4BSM - chain A; structure by X-ray diffraction, 4.50 A resolution (low resolution: residue-level contacts below are approximate; hydrogen-bond / salt-bridge calls are withheld).

[Chain A]
Molecule: Exportin-1
From: Homo sapiens
UniProt: O14980 (XPO1_HUMAN); residues 1-1032 here = UniProt positions 1-1032
Sequence (1032 residues; numbered 1 to 1032; the number before each row is that of its first residue):
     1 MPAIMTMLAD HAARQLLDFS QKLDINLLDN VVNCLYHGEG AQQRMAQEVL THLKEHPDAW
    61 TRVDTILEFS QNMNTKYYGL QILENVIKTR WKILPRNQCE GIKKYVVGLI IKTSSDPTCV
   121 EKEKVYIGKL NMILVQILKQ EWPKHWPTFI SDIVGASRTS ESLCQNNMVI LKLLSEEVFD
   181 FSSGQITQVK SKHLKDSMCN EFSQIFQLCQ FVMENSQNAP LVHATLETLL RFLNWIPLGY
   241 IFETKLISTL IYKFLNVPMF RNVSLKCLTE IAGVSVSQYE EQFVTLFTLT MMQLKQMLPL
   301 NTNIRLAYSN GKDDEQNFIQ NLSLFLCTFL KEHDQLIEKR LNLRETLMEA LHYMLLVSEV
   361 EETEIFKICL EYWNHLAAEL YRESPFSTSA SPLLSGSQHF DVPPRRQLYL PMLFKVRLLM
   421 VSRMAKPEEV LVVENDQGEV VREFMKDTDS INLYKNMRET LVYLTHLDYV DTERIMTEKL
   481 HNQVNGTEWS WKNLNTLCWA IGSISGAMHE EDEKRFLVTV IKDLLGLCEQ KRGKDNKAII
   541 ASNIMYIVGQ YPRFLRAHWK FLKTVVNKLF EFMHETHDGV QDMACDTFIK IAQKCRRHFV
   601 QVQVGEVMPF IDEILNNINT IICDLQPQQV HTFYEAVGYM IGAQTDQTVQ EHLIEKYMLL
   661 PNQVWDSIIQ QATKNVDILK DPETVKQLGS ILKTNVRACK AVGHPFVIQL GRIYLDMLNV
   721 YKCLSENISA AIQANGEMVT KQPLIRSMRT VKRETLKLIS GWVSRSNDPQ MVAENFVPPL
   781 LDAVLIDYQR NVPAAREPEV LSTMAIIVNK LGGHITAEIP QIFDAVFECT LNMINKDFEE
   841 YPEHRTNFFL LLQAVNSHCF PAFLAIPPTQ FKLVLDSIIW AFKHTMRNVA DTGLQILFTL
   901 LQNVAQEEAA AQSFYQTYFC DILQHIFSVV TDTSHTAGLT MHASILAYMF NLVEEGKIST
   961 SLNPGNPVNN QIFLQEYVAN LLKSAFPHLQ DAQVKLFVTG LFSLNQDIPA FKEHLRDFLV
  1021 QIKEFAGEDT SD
Unresolved in the structure: 1-2, 66-70, 179-185, 393-398, 668-690, 736-737, 796-798, 812-813, 838-839, 861-866, 932-950, 958-973, 981-1008, 1018-1032
Curated features (UniProtKB/Swiss-Prot):
  - region: Pro411 to Phe414 (Necessary for HTLV-1 Rex multimerization), Val800 to Pro820 (Interaction with HIV-1 Rev)
  - modified residue: Ser391 (Phosphoserine), Lys446 (N6-acetyllysine), Thr448 (Phosphothreonine), Ser450 (Phosphoserine), Tyr454 (Phosphotyrosine), Lys693 (N6-acetyllysine), Ser1031 (Phosphoserine)
  - mutagenesis: Ser191 (S191A: Does not abolish Rex-mediated mRNA export), Val284 (V284E: Does not abolish Rex-mediated mRNA export), Asp334 (D334G: Does not abolish Rex-mediated mRNA export), Ile337 (I337L: Does not abolish Rex-mediated mRNA export), Thr346 (T346A: Does not abolish Rex-mediated mRNA export), Val402 (V402I: Does not abolish Rex-mediated mRNA export), Pro411 (P411T: Strongly abolishes interaction with Rex and RANBP3, abolishes Rex-mediated mRNA export. Does not abolish interaction with RANBP3; when associated with S-414. Abolishes Rex multimerization ...), Met412 (M412V: Does not abolish interaction with Rex and RANBP3, and Rex-mediated mRNA export), Phe414 (F414S: Strongly abolishes interaction with Rex and RANBP3, abolishes Rex-mediated mRNA export. Does not abolish interaction with RANBP3; when associated with T-411. Abolishes Rex multimerization ...), Glu428 to Asp447 (Abolishes Ran binding activity in absence of cargo and abolishes partially Ran binding activity in presence of cargo), Val430 to Lys446 (Partially restores Ran binding activity in presence of cargo), Val430 to Val433 (Abolishes Ran binding activity both in absence or presence of cargo), 13 further mutagenesis entries in UniProt

[Overview]
Curated annotation (UniProt) lists 26 mutagenesis sites.
Chain A is Exportin-1 (Homo sapiens); the structure, Crystal structure of the Nuclear Export Receptor CRM1
(exportin-1) lacking the C-terminal helical extension at 4.5A, was determined by X-ray diffraction together
with 4BSN from the same study.
